Entry 2PXY (X-ray diffraction, 2.23 A resolution); this record covers chains A and P of the 5 polymer chains in the assembly.

[Chain A]
Protein: T cell receptor alpha chain
From: Mus musculus
Reference sequence: Q5R1F5 (Q5R1F5_MOUSE); the author numbering skips numbers that UniProt does not, so the offset changes along the chain: 1-59 = UniProt 21-79; 61-93 = UniProt 80-112
Sequence (114 residues; row label = number of the first residue in the row; note: 5 numbers in that range are skipped by the numbering (no residue carries them; nothing is unmodelled there); numbers below 1 keep their minus sign (Ser-1 is residue -1)):
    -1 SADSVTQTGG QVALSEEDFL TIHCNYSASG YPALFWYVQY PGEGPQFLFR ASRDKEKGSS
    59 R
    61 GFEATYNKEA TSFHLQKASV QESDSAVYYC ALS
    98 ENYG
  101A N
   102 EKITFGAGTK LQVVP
Cystine bridges: Cys22-Cys90

[Chain P]
Protein: Myelin basic protein (MBP)-peptide
Notes: engineered mutation(s): K4Y
Sequence (13 residues; numbered -4 to 8; the number before each row is that of its first residue; numbers below 1 keep their minus sign (His-4 is residue -4)):
    -4 HSRGGASQYR PSQ
Not modelled in the structure: -4 to -3

[Interface between chain A and chain P]
Contacting residue pairs (6):
  Asn99(A) with Gly0(P); Ala1(P), hydrogen bond (backbone-backbone)
  Tyr100(A) with Arg-2(P); Gly-1(P); Ala1(P)
  Gly101(A) with Gln3(P)
Interface residues without a listed pair, chain A (5 interface residues in all): Ser27, Glu102

[Overview]
The chain A/chain P interface involves 5 residues from each chain, with 1 hydrogen bond. Its one hydrogen
bond, Asn99(A)-Ala1(P), is backbone to backbone.
Chain A is T cell receptor alpha chain (Mus musculus) and chain P is Myelin basic protein (MBP)-peptide; the
structure, Crystal structures of immune receptor complexes, was determined by X-ray diffraction (same
publication as 2Z31 and 2Z35).
